2WWA - chains A and C of the 15 polymer chains in the assembly; structure by electron microscopy, 8.90 A resolution (very low resolution: no residue pairs are listed; an interface is given only as per-side residue counts).

[Chain A]
Protein: Sec sixty-one protein homolog
Organism: Saccharomyces cerevisiae
UniProt: P38353 (SSH1_YEAST); residues 1-490 here = UniProt positions 1-490
Amino-acid sequence (490 residues; row label = number of the first residue in the row):
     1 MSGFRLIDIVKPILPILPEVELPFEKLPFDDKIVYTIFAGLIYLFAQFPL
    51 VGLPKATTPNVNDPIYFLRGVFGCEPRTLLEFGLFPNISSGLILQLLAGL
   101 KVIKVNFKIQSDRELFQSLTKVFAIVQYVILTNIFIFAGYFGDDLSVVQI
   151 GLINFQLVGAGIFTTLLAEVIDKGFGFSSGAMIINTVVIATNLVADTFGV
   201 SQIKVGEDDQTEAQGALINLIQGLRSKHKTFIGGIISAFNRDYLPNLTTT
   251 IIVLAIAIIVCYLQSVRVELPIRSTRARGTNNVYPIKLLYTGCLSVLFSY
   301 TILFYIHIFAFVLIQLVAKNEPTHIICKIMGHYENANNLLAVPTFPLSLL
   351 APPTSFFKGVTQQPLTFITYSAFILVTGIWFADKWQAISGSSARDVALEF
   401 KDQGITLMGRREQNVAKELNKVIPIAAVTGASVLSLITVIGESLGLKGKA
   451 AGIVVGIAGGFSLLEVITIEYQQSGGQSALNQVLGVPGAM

[Chain C]
Protein: Protein transport protein SEB2
Organism: Saccharomyces cerevisiae
UniProt: P52871 (SC6B2_YEAST); residues 1-87 here = UniProt positions 1-87
Amino-acid sequence (87 residues; numbered 1 to 87; the number before each row is that of its first residue):
     1 MAASVPPGGQRILQKRRQAQSIKEKQAKQTPTSTRQAGYGGSSSSILKLY
    51 TDEANGFRVDSLVVLFLSVGFIFSVIALHLLTKFTHI
Not modelled in the structure: 1-57, 79-87

[Chain A / chain C interface]
At this resolution (9 A) residue pairs are not listed: 19 residues of chain A and 14 of chain C lie at the interface.

[Overview]
Chain A and chain C form an interface of 19 and 14 residues respectively.
Chain A is Sec sixty-one protein homolog and chain C is Protein transport protein SEB2, both from
Saccharomyces cerevisiae; the structure, Cryo-EM structure of idle yeast Ssh1 complex bound to the yeast 80S
ribosome, was determined by electron microscopy together with 2WW9 and 2WWB from the same study.
